PDB entry 8FF4 | electron microscopy, 3.60 A resolution | chains F and N of the 23 polymer chains in the assembly

[Chain F]
Protein: Type I-B CRISPR-associated protein Cas7
Source organism: Nostoc sp. 'Peltigera membranacea cyanobiont' 210A
UniProtKB: A0A235IG15 (A0A235IG15_9NOSO); residues 1-323 here = UniProt positions 1-323
Sequence (323 residues; each row starts with the number of its first residue):
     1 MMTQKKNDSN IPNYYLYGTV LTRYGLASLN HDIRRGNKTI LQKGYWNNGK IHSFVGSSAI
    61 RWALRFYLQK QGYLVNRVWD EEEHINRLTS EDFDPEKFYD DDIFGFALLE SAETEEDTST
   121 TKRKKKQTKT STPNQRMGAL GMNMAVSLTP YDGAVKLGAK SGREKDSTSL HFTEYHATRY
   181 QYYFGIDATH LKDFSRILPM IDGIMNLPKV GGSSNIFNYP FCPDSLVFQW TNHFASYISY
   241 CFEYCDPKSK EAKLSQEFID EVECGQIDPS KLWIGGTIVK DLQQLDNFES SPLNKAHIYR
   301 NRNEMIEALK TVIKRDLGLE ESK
Unresolved in the structure: 1-11, 110-132, 320-323

[Chain N]
Molecule: Target DNA strand
Sequence (85 nucleotides; numbered -19 to 65; the number before each row is that of its first residue; numbers below 1 keep their minus sign (DG-19 is residue -19)):
   -19 GGCCGCTACG TATCGTAGAT ATATCTACGC GTAGATATAT CTACGTTTAA CAGTGGCCTT
    41 ATTAAATGAC TTCTCCATGA TCTAC

[How chain F and chain N interact]
Residue-residue contacts (21):
  Arg34(F) with DT39(N), base contact; DT40(N), base contact
  Gly36(F) with DT39(N), base contact
  Asn37(F) with DC38(N), hydrogen bond to the sugar; DT39(N), phosphate contact
  Thr39(F) with DT39(N), base contact
  Leu109(F) with DA46(N), base contact; DT47(N), base contact
  Lys165(F) with DG36(N), base contact; DC37(N), base contact
  Asp166(F) with DC37(N), phosphate contact
  Ser167(F) with DC37(N), phosphate contact; DC38(N), phosphate contact; DT39(N), sugar contact; DT40(N), phosphate contact
  Thr168(F) with DT39(N), hydrogen bond to the base; DT40(N), hydrogen bond to the base
  Ser169(F) with DC37(N), base contact
  Leu170(F) with DC37(N), base contact; DC38(N), base contact
  His171(F) with DT39(N), base contact
Also at the interface, not in a pair above, chain F (13 interface residues in all): Phe172

[In short]
13 residues of chain F face 7 of chain N across their interface, with 3 hydrogen bonds. Among the polar pairs
are Thr168(F)-DT39(N), Thr168(F)-DT40(N) and Asn37(F)-DC38(N).
Here chain F is Type I-B CRISPR-associated protein Cas7 (Nostoc sp. 'Peltigera membranacea cyanobiont' 210A)
and chain N is Target DNA strand. Entry 8FF4 (Cryo-EM structure of Cascade-DNA-TniQ-TnsC complex (composite)
in type I-B CAST system) was determined by electron microscopy together with 8FCJ, 8FCU, 8FCV, 8FCW, 8FD2,
8FD3 and 8FF5 from the same study.
